6S1L - chain A; structure by X-ray diffraction, 1.94 A resolution.

# Chain A
Protein: Histone acetyltransferase type B subunit 2
Source organism: Schizosaccharomyces pombe
UniProt: O94244 (HAT2_SCHPO); numbering as in UniProt (aligned over 2-430)
Amino-acid sequence (430 residues; numbered 1 to 430; the number before each row is that of its first residue):
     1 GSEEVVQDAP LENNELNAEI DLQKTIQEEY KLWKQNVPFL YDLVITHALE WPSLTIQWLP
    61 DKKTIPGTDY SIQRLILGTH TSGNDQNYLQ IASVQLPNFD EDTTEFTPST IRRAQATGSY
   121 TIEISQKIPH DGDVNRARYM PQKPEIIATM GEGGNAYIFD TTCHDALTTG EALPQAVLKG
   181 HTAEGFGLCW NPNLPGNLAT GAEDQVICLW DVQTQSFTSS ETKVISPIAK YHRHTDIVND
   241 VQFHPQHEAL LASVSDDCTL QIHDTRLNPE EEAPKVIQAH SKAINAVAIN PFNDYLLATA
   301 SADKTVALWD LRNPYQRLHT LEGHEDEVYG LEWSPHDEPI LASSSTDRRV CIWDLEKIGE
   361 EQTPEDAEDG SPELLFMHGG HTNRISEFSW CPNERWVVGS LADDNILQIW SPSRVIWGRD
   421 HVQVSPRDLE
Disordered / not traced: 1-19, 103-118, 361-367, 423-430
Sequence notes: expression tag (1)
UniProt features mapped onto this chain:
  - region: E365 to D369 (Interaction with the histone H4 N-terminus)
  - site: L296 (Important for interaction with HAT1)
  - modified residue: S425 (Phosphoserine)

# In short
Chain A is Histone acetyltransferase type B subunit 2 (Schizosaccharomyces pombe); the structure, Structure of
fission yeast Mis16, was determined by X-ray diffraction (same publication as 6S1R and 6S29).
